7X58 - chains F and J of the 10 polymer chains in the assembly; structure by electron microscopy, 3.93 A resolution.

Chain F:
Protein: Histone H4
Organism: Homo sapiens
UniProtKB: P62805 (H4_HUMAN); residues 1-102 here correspond to UniProt positions 2-103 (UniProt number = residue number + 1)
Sequence (106 residues; row label = number of the first residue in the row; numbers below 1 keep their minus sign (Gly-3 is residue -3)):
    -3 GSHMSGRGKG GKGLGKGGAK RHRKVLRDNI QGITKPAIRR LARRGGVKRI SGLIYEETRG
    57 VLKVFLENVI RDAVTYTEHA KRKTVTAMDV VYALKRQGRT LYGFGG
Disordered / not traced: -3 to 23, 96-102
Differences from the reference sequence: expression tag (-3 to 0)
Curated features (UniProtKB/Swiss-Prot):
  - DNA-binding region: Lys16 to Lys20
  - modified residue: Ser1 (N-acetylserine), Arg3 (Asymmetric dimethylarginine), Lys5 (N6-(2-hydroxyisobutyryl)lysine), Lys8 (N6-(2-hydroxyisobutyryl)lysine), Lys12 (N6-(2-hydroxyisobutyryl)lysine), Lys16 (N6-(2-hydroxyisobutyryl)lysine), Lys20 (N6,N6,N6-trimethyllysine), Lys31 (N6-(2-hydroxyisobutyryl)lysine), Lys44 (N6-(2-hydroxyisobutyryl)lysine), Ser47 (Phosphoserine), Tyr51 (Phosphotyrosine), Lys59 (N6-(2-hydroxyisobutyryl)lysine), Lys77 (N6-(2-hydroxyisobutyryl)lysine), Lys79 (N6-(2-hydroxyisobutyryl)lysine), Thr80 (Phosphothreonine), Tyr88 (Phosphotyrosine), Lys91 (N6-(2-hydroxyisobutyryl)lysine)
  - cross-link (Glycyl lysine isopeptide (Lys-Gly)): Lys12 (interchain with G-Cter in SUMO2), Lys20 (interchain with G-Cter in SUMO2), Lys31 (interchain with G-Cter in SUMO2), Lys59 (interchain with G-Cter in SUMO2), Lys79 (interchain with G-Cter in SUMO2), Lys91 (interchain with G-Cter in SUMO2)

Chain J:
Molecule: Widom601 DNA RV
Organism: synthetic construct
Sequence (145 nucleotides; numbered -74 to 70; the number before each row is that of its first residue; numbers below 1 keep their minus sign (DA-74 is residue -74)):
   -74 ATCGATGTAT ATATCTGACA CGTGCCTGGA GACTAGGGAG TAATCCCCTT GGCGGTTAAA
   -14 ACGCGGGGGA CAGCGCGTAC GTGCGTTTAA GCGGTGCTAG AGCTGTCTAC GACCAATTGA
    46 GCGGCCTCGG CACCGGGATT CTGAT
Disordered / not traced: -74 to -60, 62-70

How chain F and chain J interact:
Contacting residue pairs - 9 pairs, chain F then chain J:
  Thr30(F) with DG-44(J), hydrogen bond to the phosphate
  Lys31(F) with DA-43(J), phosphate contact
  Pro32(F) with DG-44(J), phosphate contact; DA-43(J), phosphate contact
  Ala33(F) with DG-44(J), phosphate contact
  Arg36(F) with DG-44(J), salt bridge to the phosphate
  Lys44(F) with DG-35(J), salt bridge to the phosphate
  Arg45(F) with DA-36(J), hydrogen bond to the phosphate; DG-35(J), salt bridge to the phosphate
Interface residues without a listed pair, chain J (5 interface residues in all): DA-45

In short:
7 residues of chain F face 5 of chain J across their interface, with 2 hydrogen bonds and 3 salt bridges.
Polar pairs include Thr30(F)-DG-44(J), Arg45(F)-DA-36(J) and Arg36(F)-DG-44(J). From UniProt: a DNA-binding
region on chain F.
Here chain F is Histone H4 (Homo sapiens) and chain J is Widom601 DNA RV (synthetic construct). Entry 7X58
(Cryo-EM structure of human subnucleosome (open form)) was determined by electron microscopy together with
7X57 and 7YOZ from the same study.
